7YR1 - chains A and H of the 9 polymer chains in the assembly; structure by electron microscopy, 3.62 A resolution.

[Chain A]
Name: Spike glycoprotein
From: Severe acute respiratory syndrome coronavirus 2
Reference sequence: P0DTC2 (SPIKE_SARS2); aligned to UniProt positions 1-1270 over residues 4-1273 (the alignment contains insertions or deletions, so no single offset holds)
Amino-acid sequence (1270 residues; numbered 4 to 1273; the number before each row is that of its first residue):
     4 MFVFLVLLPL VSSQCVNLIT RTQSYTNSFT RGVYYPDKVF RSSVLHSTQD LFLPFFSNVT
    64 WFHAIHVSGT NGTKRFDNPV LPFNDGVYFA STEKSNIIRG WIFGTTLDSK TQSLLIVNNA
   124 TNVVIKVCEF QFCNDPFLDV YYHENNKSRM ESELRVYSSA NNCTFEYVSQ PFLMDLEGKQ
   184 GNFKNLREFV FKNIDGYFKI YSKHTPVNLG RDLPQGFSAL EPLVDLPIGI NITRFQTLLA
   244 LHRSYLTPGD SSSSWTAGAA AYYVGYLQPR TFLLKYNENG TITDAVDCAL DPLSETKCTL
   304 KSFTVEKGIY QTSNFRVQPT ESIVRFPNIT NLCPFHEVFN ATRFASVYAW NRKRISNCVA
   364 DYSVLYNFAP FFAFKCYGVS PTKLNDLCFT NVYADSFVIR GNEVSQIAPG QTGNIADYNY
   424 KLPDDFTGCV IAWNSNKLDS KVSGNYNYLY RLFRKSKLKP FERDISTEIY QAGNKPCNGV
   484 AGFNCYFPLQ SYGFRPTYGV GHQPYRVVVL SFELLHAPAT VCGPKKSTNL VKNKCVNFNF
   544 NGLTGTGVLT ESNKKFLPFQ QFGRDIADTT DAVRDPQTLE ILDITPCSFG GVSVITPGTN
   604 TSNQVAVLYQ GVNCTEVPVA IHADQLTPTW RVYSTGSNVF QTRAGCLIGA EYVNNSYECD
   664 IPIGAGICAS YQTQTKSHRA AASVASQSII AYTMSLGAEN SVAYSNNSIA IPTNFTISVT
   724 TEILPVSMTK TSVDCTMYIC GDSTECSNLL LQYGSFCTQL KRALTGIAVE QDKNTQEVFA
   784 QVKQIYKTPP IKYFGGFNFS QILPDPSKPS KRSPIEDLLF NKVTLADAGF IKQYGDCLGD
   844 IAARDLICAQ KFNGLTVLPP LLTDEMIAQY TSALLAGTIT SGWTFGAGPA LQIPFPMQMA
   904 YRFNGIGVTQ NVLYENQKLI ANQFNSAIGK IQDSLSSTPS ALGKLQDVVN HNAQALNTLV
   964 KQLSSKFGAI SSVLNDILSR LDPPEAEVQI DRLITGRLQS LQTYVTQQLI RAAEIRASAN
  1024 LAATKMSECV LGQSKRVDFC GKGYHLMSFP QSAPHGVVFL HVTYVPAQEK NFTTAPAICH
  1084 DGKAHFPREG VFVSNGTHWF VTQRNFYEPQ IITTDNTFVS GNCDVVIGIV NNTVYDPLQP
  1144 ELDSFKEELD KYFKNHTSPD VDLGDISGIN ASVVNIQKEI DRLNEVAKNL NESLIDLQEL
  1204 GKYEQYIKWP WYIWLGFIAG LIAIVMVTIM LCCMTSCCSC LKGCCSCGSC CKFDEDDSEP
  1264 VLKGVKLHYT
Unresolved in the structure: 4-24, 68-78, 137-160, 179-186, 247-263, 624-631, 678-688, 837-848, 1141-1273
Differences from the reference sequence: variant Ile22 (Thr19 in P0DTC2), Ser27 (Ala in P0DTC2), Asp142 (Gly in P0DTC2), Glu147 (Lys in P0DTC2), Arg152 (Trp in P0DTC2), Leu157 (Phe in P0DTC2), Val210 (Ile in P0DTC2), Gly213 (Val in P0DTC2), Ser257 (Gly in P0DTC2), His339 (Gly in P0DTC2), Phe371 (Ser in P0DTC2), Pro373 (Ser in P0DTC2), Phe375 (Ser in P0DTC2), Ala376 (Thr in P0DTC2), Asn405 (Asp in P0DTC2), Ser408 (Arg in P0DTC2), Asn417 (Lys in P0DTC2), Lys440 (Asn in P0DTC2), Ser446 (Gly in P0DTC2), Lys460 (Asn in P0DTC2), Asn477 (Ser in P0DTC2), Lys478 (Thr in P0DTC2), Ala484 (Glu in P0DTC2), Arg498 (Gln in P0DTC2), Tyr501 (Asn in P0DTC2), His505 (Tyr in P0DTC2), Gly614 (Asp in P0DTC2), Tyr655 (His in P0DTC2), Lys679 (Asn in P0DTC2), His681 (Pro in P0DTC2), Lys764 (Asn in P0DTC2), Tyr796 (Asp in P0DTC2), His954 (Gln in P0DTC2), Lys969 (Asn in P0DTC2); engineered mutation Ala683 (Arg in P0DTC2), Ala685 (Arg in P0DTC2), Pro817 (Phe in P0DTC2), Pro892 (Ala in P0DTC2), Pro899 (Ala in P0DTC2), Pro942 (Ala in P0DTC2), Pro986 (Lys in P0DTC2), Pro987 (Val in P0DTC2)
Disulfides: Cys131-Cys166, Cys291-Cys301, Cys336-Cys361, Cys379-Cys432, Cys391-Cys525, Cys480-Cys488, Cys617-Cys649, Cys662-Cys671, Cys738-Cys760, Cys743-Cys749, Cys1032-Cys1043, Cys1082-Cys1126
Glycans and other covalent adducts: N-acetylglucosamine (NAG) linked to Asn61, Asn122, Asn165, Asn234, Asn282, Asn331, Asn343, Asn603, Asn616, Asn657, Asn709, Asn717, Asn801, Asn1074, Asn1098, Asn1134
Swiss-Prot annotation at these positions:
  - lipidation (S-palmitoyl cysteine): Cys1243, Cys1250, Cys1253
  - glycosylation (N-linked (GlcNAc...) asparagine): Asn20 (complex), Asn125 (hybrid), Asn334 (complex), Asn606 (hybrid)
What the authors report for this chain:
  - post-translational modification sites: Asn343

[Chain H]
Name: XG2v024 Heavy chain
From: Homo sapiens
Amino-acid sequence (126 residues; numbered 2 to 127; the number before each row is that of its first residue):
     2 VQLVESGGGL VQPGGSLRLS CSASGLTVSS NHMTWVRQAP GKGLEWVSVI YRGGSTYYAD
    62 SVKGRLTISR DNSKNTLYLQ MNSLRAEDTA VYYCARAQGG WELPGAGYYY FYGMDVWGQG
   122 TTVTVS
Disulfides: Cys22-Cys95

[Interface between chain A and chain H]
Residue-residue contacts (17; chain A residue first):
  Gln26(A) with Trp102(H)
  Tyr28(A) with Trp102(H); Glu103(H), hydrogen bond (side chain-backbone); Leu104(H)
  Asn61(A) with Pro105(H)
  Thr63(A) with Leu104(H); Pro105(H)
  Phe65(A) with Leu104(H), hydrophobic
  Pro82(A) with Tyr111(H)
  Val83(A) with Tyr111(H)
  Pro85(A) with Tyr110(H), hydrophobic
  Asn87(A) with Tyr110(H)
  Tyr269(A) with Pro105(H)
  Gln271(A) with Gly106(H)
  Glu324(A) with Gly65(H); Arg66(H)
  Asn532(A) with Gly15(H)
Interface residues without a listed pair, chain A (16 interface residues in all): Val62, Leu84, Val534
Interface residues without a listed pair, chain H (14 interface residues in all): Pro14, Ser84, Leu85, Ala107

[Overview]
The interface between chain A and chain H involves 16 residues on one side and 14 on the other, with 1
hydrogen bond. Its one hydrogen-bonded contact is Tyr28(A)-Glu103(H). N-acetylglucosamine is covalently linked
to Asn61(A), Asn122(A), Asn165(A), Asn234(A), Asn282(A) and Asn331(A) and 10 more. From the paper: a
modification site at Asn343(A).
Here chain A is Spike glycoprotein (Severe acute respiratory syndrome coronavirus 2) and chain H is XG2v024
Heavy chain (Homo sapiens). Entry 7YR1 (SARS-CoV-2 BA.2.75 S Trimer in complex with XG2v024) was determined by
electron microscopy together with 7YR2 and 7YR3 from the same study.
